5MFI - chains B and D of the 4 polymer chains in the assembly; structure by X-ray diffraction, 1.45 A resolution.

== Chain B ==
Protein: YIII(Dq.V2)4CqI
Organism: synthetic construct
Amino-acid sequence (243 residues; numbered 8 to 250; the number before each row is that of its first residue):
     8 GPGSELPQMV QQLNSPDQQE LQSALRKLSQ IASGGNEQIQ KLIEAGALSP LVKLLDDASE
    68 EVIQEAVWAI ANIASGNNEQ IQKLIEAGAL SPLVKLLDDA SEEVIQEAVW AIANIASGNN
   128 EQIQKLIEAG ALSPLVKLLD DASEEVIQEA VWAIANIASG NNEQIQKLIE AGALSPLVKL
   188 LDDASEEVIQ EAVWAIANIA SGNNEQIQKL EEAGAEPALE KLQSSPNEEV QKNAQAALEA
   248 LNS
Disordered / not traced: 8-10

== Chain D ==
Protein: (KR)4
Amino-acid sequence (8 residues; each row starts with the number of its first residue):
     1 KRKRKRKR
Disordered / not traced: 7-8

== Interface between chain B and chain D ==
Contacting residue pairs (26; chain B residue first):
  Ser124(B) - Arg6(D)
  Gly125(B) - Lys5(D)  hydrogen bond (backbone-side chain)
  Asn126(B) - Lys5(D)
  Asn127(B) - Lys5(D)  hydrogen bond
  Ile130(B) - Lys5(D)
  Trp159(B) - Arg6(D)
  Asn163(B) - Arg6(D)
  Ser166(B) - Arg4(D)  hydrogen bond (side chain-backbone)
  Ser166(B) - Lys5(D)
  Gly167(B) - Arg4(D)  hydrogen bond (backbone-side chain)
  Asn168(B) - Arg4(D)
  Asn169(B) - Arg4(D)  hydrogen bond
  Ile172(B) - Arg4(D)
  Glu198(B) - Arg6(D)  salt bridge
  Trp201(B) - Arg2(D)
  Trp201(B) - Lys3(D)
  Trp201(B) - Arg4(D)  hydrogen bond (side chain-backbone)
  Trp201(B) - Arg6(D)
  Ala204(B) - Arg2(D)
  Asn205(B) - Arg2(D)
  Asn205(B) - Arg4(D)
  Ser208(B) - Arg2(D)
  Ser208(B) - Arg4(D)  hydrogen bond (backbone-side chain)
  Gly209(B) - Arg4(D)
  Glu236(B) - Arg6(D)  salt bridge
  Asn240(B) - Arg2(D)  hydrogen bond
Other interface residues (no listed pair), chain B (25 interface residues in all): Ala120, Asn121, Ala165, Gln197, Ala243

== In short ==
The interface between chain B and chain D involves 25 residues on one side and 5 on the other; the contacts
include 8 hydrogen bonds and 2 salt bridges. Polar pairs include Glu198(B)-Arg6(D), Glu236(B)-Arg6(D) and
Gly125(B)-Lys5(D).
Chain B is YIII(Dq.V2)4CqI (synthetic construct) and chain D is (KR)4; the structure, Designed armadillo
repeat protein YIII(Dq.V2)4CqI in complex with peptide (KR)4, was determined by X-ray diffraction, deposited
together with 5MFF, 5MFG, 5MFH, 5MFJ and 5MFK.
